PDB entry 6OAP | X-ray diffraction, 1.97 A resolution | chains A and B

# Chain A (and B)
Name: Dual sensor histidine kinase
Source organism: [Leptolyngbya] sp. JSC-1
Notes: chain B of this document is another copy of the same molecule, construct and numbering; everything in this record applies to it too
Chain sequence (316 residues; row label = number of the first residue in the row):
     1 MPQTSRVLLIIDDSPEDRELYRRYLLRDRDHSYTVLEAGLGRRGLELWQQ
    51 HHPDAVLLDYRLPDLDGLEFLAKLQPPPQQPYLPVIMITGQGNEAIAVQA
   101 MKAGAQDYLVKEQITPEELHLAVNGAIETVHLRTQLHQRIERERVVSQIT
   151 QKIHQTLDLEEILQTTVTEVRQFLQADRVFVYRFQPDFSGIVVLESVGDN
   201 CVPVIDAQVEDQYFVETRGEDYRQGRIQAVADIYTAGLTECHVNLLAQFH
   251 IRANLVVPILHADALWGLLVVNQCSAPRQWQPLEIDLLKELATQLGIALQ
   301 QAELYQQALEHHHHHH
Disordered / not traced: 1, 212-213, 309-316 (chain B: 1-2, 77-79, 309-316)
Cystine bridges: Cys-201/Cys-274
Covalently attached groups: phycocyanobilin (CYC) linked to Cys-241
Bound ions: Mg2+: Asp-13, Asp-59
Small-molecule neighbours: phycocyanobilin (CYC): Phe-180, Tyr-182, Val-192, Val-204, Gln-208, Glu-210, Asp-211, Phe-214, Arg-218, Tyr-222, Gln-228, Thr-239, His-242, Leu-245, Leu-246, Phe-249, Asn-254, Val-256, Leu-268
From the paper describing this entry:
  - binding site for phycocyanobilin: Tyr-182, Cys-241
  - post-translational modification sites: Asp-59 (proposed by the authors, not directly observed)
  - mutagenesis - D59A, Y108A: abolished signaling
  - self-association interface (contacts with another copy of this molecule): His-154
  - mutagenesis - H154A: abolished catalytic activity
  - contacts within the chain: Trp-266/Leu-299 (hydrophobic contact)
  - mutagenesis - W266L: increased catalytic activity
  - mutagenesis - Y108A: decreased signaling in response to light

# How chain A and chain B interact
Pairs across the interface (55):
  Asp-30(A) with Lys-102(B), salt bridge
  Glu-94(A) with Glu-117(B)
  Met-101(A) with Leu-121(B), hydrophobic
  Asp-107(A) with Leu-121(B)
  Tyr-108(A) with Leu-121(B), hydrophobic
  Gln-113(A) with Gln-113(B), hydrogen bond
  Glu-117(A) with Glu-94(B); Tyr-108(B)
  Glu-118(A) with Glu-118(B)
  Leu-121(A) with Met-101(B), hydrophobic; Asp-107(B); Tyr-108(B), hydrophobic
  Leu-132(A) with Leu-132(B), hydrophobic; Arg-133(B); Leu-136(B), hydrophobic
  Arg-133(A) with Glu-128(B), salt bridge; Leu-132(B)
  Gln-135(A) with Leu-136(B)
  Leu-136(A) with Gln-135(B); Leu-136(B); Arg-139(B)
  Arg-139(A) with Leu-136(B); Ile-140(B); Glu-143(B), salt bridge
  Ile-140(A) with Arg-139(B)
  Arg-142(A) with Glu-143(B), salt bridge
  Glu-143(A) with Arg-139(B), salt bridge; Arg-142(B), salt bridge; Glu-143(B)
  Ser-147(A) with Glu-290(B), hydrogen bond
  Thr-150(A) with Thr-293(B); Ile-297(B)
  Gln-151(A) with Thr-293(B), hydrogen bond
  Ile-153(A) with Ile-297(B), hydrophobic
  His-154(A) with Leu-260(B), hydrogen bond (side chain-backbone); Thr-293(B); Gly-296(B); Ile-297(B)
  Leu-260(A) with His-154(B), hydrogen bond (backbone-side chain)
  Glu-290(A) with Val-146(B); Ser-147(B)
  Thr-293(A) with Thr-150(B); Gln-151(B), hydrogen bond; His-154(B)
  Gly-296(A) with His-154(B)
  Ile-297(A) with Thr-150(B); Ile-153(B), hydrophobic; His-154(B); Ile-297(B), hydrophobic; Gln-301(B)
  Leu-304(A) with Gln-301(B); Leu-304(B), hydrophobic; Tyr-305(B), hydrophobic
  Tyr-305(A) with Leu-304(B), hydrophobic
  Ala-308(A) with Gln-307(B)
Other interface residues (no listed pair), chain A (38 interface residues in all): Glu-128, Thr-129, Val-146, Ala-262, Gln-294, Gln-300, Gln-301, Gln-307
Other interface residues (no listed pair), chain B (37 interface residues in all): Thr-129, Gln-294, Gln-300, Ala-308

# Summary
38 residues of chain A face 37 of chain B across their interface, with 6 hydrogen bonds and 6 salt bridges.
Polar pairs include Asp-30(A)/Lys-102(B), Arg-133(A)/Glu-128(B) and Arg-139(A)/Glu-143(B). The paper reports a
binding site for phycocyanobilin at Tyr-182(A) and Cys-241(A); D59A and Y108A of chain A abolish signaling; 4
substitutions were tested in all.
Chain A and chain B are both Dual sensor histidine kinase ([Leptolyngbya] sp. JSC-1); the structure, Crystal
structure of a dual sensor histidine kinase in the green-light absorbing Pg state, was determined by X-ray
diffraction (same publication as 6OAQ and 6OB8).
